6AF4 - chains A and B of the 4 polymer chains in the assembly; structure by X-ray diffraction, 2.65 A resolution.

== Chain A ==
Protein: HigB toxin
From: Streptococcus pneumoniae TIGR4
Reference sequence: A0A0H2UQ08 (A0A0H2UQ08_STRPN); numbering as in UniProt (aligned over 1-121)
Sequence (141 residues; each row starts with the number of its first residue; numbers below 1 keep their minus sign (Met-19 is residue -19)):
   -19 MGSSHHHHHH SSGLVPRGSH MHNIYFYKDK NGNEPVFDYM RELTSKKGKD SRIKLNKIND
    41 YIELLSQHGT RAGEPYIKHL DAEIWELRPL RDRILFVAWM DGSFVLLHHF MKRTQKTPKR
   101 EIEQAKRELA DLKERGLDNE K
Not modelled in the structure: -19 to 0, 120-121
Differences from the reference sequence: initiating methionine (-19); expression tag (-18 to 0)

== Chain B ==
Protein: HigA antitoxin
From: Streptococcus pneumoniae TIGR4
Reference sequence: A0A0H2UQ20 (A0A0H2UQ20_STRPN); numbering as in UniProt (aligned over 1-97)
Sequence (97 residues; each row starts with the number of its first residue):
     1 MKNNAIGSNW KDVRAELFSK EEILESDMRV AIMSELIEAR NEKGISQKKL EEMSGVSQPV
    61 IARMETGKTS PQLDTVLKVL ASLGKTLAVV PLEHEQV
Not modelled in the structure: 1-2, 93-97

== Chain A / chain B interface ==
Residue-residue contacts (73; chain A residue first):
  Met1(A) - Lys11(B)
  Asn3(A) - Asn9(B)  hydrogen bond
  Asn3(A) - Lys11(B)  hydrogen bond
  Ile4(A) - Ser8(B)
  Ile4(A) - Asn9(B)
  Ile4(A) - Trp10(B)  hydrogen bond (backbone-backbone)
  Tyr5(A) - Ile6(B)  hydrophobic
  Tyr5(A) - Gly7(B)
  Tyr5(A) - Ser8(B)
  Tyr5(A) - Asn9(B)
  Phe6(A) - Ala5(B)
  Phe6(A) - Ile6(B)
  Phe6(A) - Gly7(B)  hydrogen bond (backbone-backbone)
  Phe6(A) - Ser8(B)  hydrogen bond (backbone-backbone)
  Phe6(A) - Trp10(B)  hydrophobic
  Phe6(A) - Val13(B)  hydrophobic
  Tyr7(A) - Ala5(B)
  Lys8(A) - Asn4(B)
  Lys8(A) - Ala5(B)  hydrogen bond (backbone-backbone)
  Glu14(A) - Gly7(B)
  Glu14(A) - Ser8(B)  hydrogen bond (side chain-backbone)
  Phe17(A) - Val13(B)  hydrophobic
  Phe17(A) - Glu16(B)
  Phe17(A) - Leu17(B)  hydrophobic
  Met20(A) - Leu17(B)  hydrophobic
  Arg21(A) - Glu16(B)  salt bridge
  Thr24(A) - Leu17(B)
  Arg32(A) - Glu22(B)  salt bridge
  Ile33(A) - Lys68(B)
  Leu35(A) - Phe18(B)
  Asn36(A) - Arg29(B)
  Lys37(A) - Met33(B)
  Lys37(A) - Glu65(B)  hydrogen bond (side chain-backbone)
  Lys37(A) - Thr66(B)
  Lys37(A) - Gly67(B)  hydrogen bond (side chain-backbone)
  Asn39(A) - Trp10(B)
  Asn39(A) - Arg14(B)  hydrogen bond
  Asn39(A) - Phe18(B)
  Asn39(A) - Ser26(B)  hydrogen bond
  Asp40(A) - Ser26(B)  hydrogen bond
  Asp40(A) - Arg29(B)  salt bridge
  Asp40(A) - Val30(B)
  Tyr41(A) - Glu65(B)  hydrogen bond (side chain-backbone)
  Tyr41(A) - Thr66(B)
  Ile42(A) - Trp10(B)  hydrophobic
  Glu43(A) - Trp10(B)  hydrogen bond
  Glu43(A) - Arg14(B)  salt bridge
  Leu44(A) - Val30(B)  hydrophobic
  Leu44(A) - Ser34(B)
  Leu44(A) - Ile37(B)  hydrophobic
  Gln47(A) - Val30(B)
  Gln47(A) - Ser34(B)  hydrogen bond
  His48(A) - Ser34(B)  hydrogen bond
  His48(A) - Ile37(B)
  Arg51(A) - Ile37(B)
  Arg51(A) - Asn41(B)  hydrogen bond (backbone-side chain)
  Ala52(A) - Ile37(B)
  Glu54(A) - Arg40(B)  hydrogen bond (backbone-side chain)
  Pro55(A) - Glu65(B)
  Pro55(A) - Thr66(B)
  Tyr56(A) - Met33(B)
  Tyr56(A) - Ile37(B)  hydrophobic
  Tyr56(A) - Glu65(B)  hydrogen bond
  Leu70(A) - Thr66(B)
  Trp79(A) - Ile6(B)
  Val85(A) - Ile6(B)  hydrophobic
  Leu112(A) - Asn3(B)  hydrogen bond (backbone-side chain)
  Leu112(A) - Ala5(B)
  Leu112(A) - Ile6(B)  hydrophobic
  Arg115(A) - Asn3(B)
  Arg115(A) - Asn4(B)  hydrogen bond (side chain-backbone)
  Arg115(A) - Ala5(B)
  Gly116(A) - Asn3(B)
Also at the interface, not in a pair above, chain A (37 interface residues in all): Asp111
Also at the interface, not in a pair above, chain B (30 interface residues in all): Asp27, Glu38, Met64

== In short ==
The interface between chain A and chain B involves 37 residues on one side and 30 on the other, with 21
hydrogen bonds and 4 salt bridges. Polar pairs include Arg21(A)-Glu16(B), Arg32(A)-Glu22(B) and
Asp40(A)-Arg29(B).
Chain A is HigB toxin and chain B is HigA antitoxin, both from Streptococcus pneumoniae TIGR4; the structure,
Toxin-Antitoxin module from Streptococcus pneumoniae, was determined by X-ray diffraction.
